6U6B - chains A and T of the 4 polymer chains in the assembly; structure by X-ray diffraction, 3.11 A resolution.

== Chain A ==
Protein: DNA polymerase beta
Source organism: Homo sapiens
Notes: EC 2.7.7.7, 4.2.99.-
UniProtKB: P06746 (DPOLB_HUMAN); residue numbers follow UniProt; this construct covers 1-335
Sequence (335 residues; row label = number of the first residue in the row):
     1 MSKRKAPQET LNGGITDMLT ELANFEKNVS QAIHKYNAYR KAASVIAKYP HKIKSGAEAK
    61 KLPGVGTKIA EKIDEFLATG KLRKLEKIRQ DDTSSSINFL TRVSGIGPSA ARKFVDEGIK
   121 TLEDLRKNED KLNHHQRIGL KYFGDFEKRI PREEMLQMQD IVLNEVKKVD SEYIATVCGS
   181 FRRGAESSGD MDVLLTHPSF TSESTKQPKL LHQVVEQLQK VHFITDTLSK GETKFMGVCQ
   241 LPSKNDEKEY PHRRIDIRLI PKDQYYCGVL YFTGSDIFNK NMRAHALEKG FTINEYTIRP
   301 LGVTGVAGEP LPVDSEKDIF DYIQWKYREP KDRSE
Disordered / not traced: 1-9, 246
Ion coordination: Na+ site 1: Lys60, Leu62, Val65 (shared with 1 residue of chain D); Na+ site 2 near Thr101 (its only coordinating residue here); Mn2+ site 1: Asp190, Asp192, Asp256 (together with DZ4) (shared with 1 residue of chain P); Mn2+ site 2: Asp190, Asp192 (together with DZ4)
Small-molecule neighbours: DZ4 (2'-deoxy-5'-O-[(R)-hydroxy{[(R)-hydroxy(phosphonooxy)phosphoryl]amino}phosphoryl]adenosine): Arg149, Gly179, Ser180, Arg183, Ser187, Ser188, Gly189, Asp190, Asp192, Tyr271, Phe272, Thr273, Gly274, Ser275, Asp276, Asn279
Curated features (UniProtKB/Swiss-Prot):
  - region: Arg183 to Asp192 (DNA-binding)
  - active site: Lys72 (Nucleophile)
  - binding site (K(+)): Lys60, Leu62, Val65, Thr101, Val103, Ile106
  - binding site (Na(+)): Lys60, Leu62, Val65, Thr101, Val103, Ile106
  - binding site (dATP): Arg149, Ser180, Arg183, Gly189, Asp190
  - binding site (dCTP): Arg149, Ser180, Arg183, Gly189, Asp190
  - binding site (dGTP): Arg149, Ser180, Arg183, Gly189, Asp190, Asp192
  - binding site (dTTP): Arg149, Ser180, Arg183, Gly189, Asp190
  - binding site (Mg(2+)): Asp190, Asp192, Asp256
  - modified residue: Lys72 (N6-acetyllysine), Arg83 (Omega-N-methylarginine), Arg152 (Omega-N-methylarginine)
  - cross-link (Glycyl lysine isopeptide (Lys-Gly)): Lys41 (interchain with G-Cter in ubiquitin), Lys61 (interchain with G-Cter in ubiquitin), Lys81 (interchain with G-Cter in ubiquitin)
  - natural variant: Leu22 (L22P: Found in a gastric cancer sample; uncertain significance), Tyr39 (Y39C: Found in a gastric cancer sample; uncertain significance), Gly118 (G118V: Decreased DNA-directed DNA polymerase activity), Arg137 (R137Q: Decreased function in base-excision repair), Arg149 (R149I: Decreased DNA-directed DNA polymerase activity), Asp160 (D160N: Found in a gastric cancer sample; uncertain significance), Cys239 (C239R: Found in a gastric cancer sample; uncertain significance), Lys289 (K289M: Found in a colon cancer sample; uncertain significance), Asn294 (N294D: Found in a gastric cancer sample; uncertain significance), Glu295 (E295K: Found in a gastric cancer sample; uncertain significance)
  - mutagenesis: Phe25 (F25W: No effect on 5'-dRP lyase activity. Decreased ssDNA binding), His34 (H34G: Decreased 5'-dRP lyase activity. Decreased ssDNA binding), Lys35 (K35A: Decreased 5'-dRP lyase activity. Decreased ssDNA binding. Loss of 5'-dRP lyase activity; when associated with A-68 and A-72. Decreased ssDNA binding; when associated with A-68 and A-72 ...), Tyr39 (Y39F: No effect on 5'-dRP lyase activity; Y39Q: Abolishes DNA polymerase and 5'-dRP lyase activity), Lys41 (K41R: Abolishes ubiquitination; when associated with R-61 and R-81), Lys60 (K60A: Decreased 5'-dRP lyase activity. Decreased ssDNA binding), Lys61 (K61R: Abolishes ubiquitination; when associated with R-41 and R-81), Lys68 (K68A: No effect on 5'-dRP lyase activity. Decreased ssDNA binding. Loss of 5'-dRP lyase activity; when associated with A-35 and A-72. Decreased ssDNA binding; when associated with A-35 and A-72 ...), Glu71 (E71Q: No effect on 5'-dRP lyase activity. No effect on structure shown by circular dichroism. No effect on ssDNA binding), Lys72 (K72A: Severely reduced 5'-dRP lyase activity. Does not affect ssDNA binding. Loss of 5'-dRP lyase activity; when associated with A-35 and A-68. Decreased ssDNA binding ...), Glu75 (E75A: Slightly decreased 5'-dRP lyase activity. Decreased ssDNA binding. No effect on structure shown by circular dichroism), Lys81 (K81R: Abolishes ubiquitination; when associated with R-41 and R-61), 5 further mutagenesis entries in UniProt

== Chain T ==
Molecule: 16-nt DNA strand
Sequence (16 nucleotides; each row starts with the number of its first residue):
     1 CCCACGGCCC ATCACC
Ion coordination: Cisplatin Pt: DG6, DG7
Small-molecule neighbours: Cisplatin (CPT): DG6, DG7, DC8

== Chain A / chain T interface ==
Pairs across the interface (20):
  Ile33(A) - DG6(T)  base contact
  His34(A) - DC5(T)  stacking on the base
  Asn37(A) - DG6(T)  base contact
  Ser229(A) - DC10(T)  phosphate contact
  Ser229(A) - DA11(T)  sugar contact
  Lys230(A) - DC10(T)  hydrogen bond to the phosphate
  Lys230(A) - DA11(T)  hydrogen bond to the phosphate
  Gly231(A) - DC10(T)  phosphate contact
  Glu232(A) - DC10(T)  hydrogen bond to the phosphate
  Thr233(A) - DC9(T)  phosphate contact
  Thr233(A) - DC10(T)  hydrogen bond to the phosphate
  Lys234(A) - DC9(T)  phosphate contact
  Lys234(A) - DC10(T)  hydrogen bond to the phosphate
  Arg258(A) - DC9(T)  sugar contact
  Tyr271(A) - DG7(T)  base contact
  Lys280(A) - DG6(T)  base contact
  Arg283(A) - DG6(T)  hydrogen bond to the phosphate
  Glu295(A) - DC8(T)  sugar contact
  Tyr296(A) - DC8(T)  phosphate contact
  Tyr296(A) - DC9(T)  hydrogen bond to the phosphate
Also at the interface, not in a pair above, chain A (17 interface residues in all): Asn133, His134
Also at the interface, not in a pair above, chain T (8 interface residues in all): DT12

== In short ==
17 residues of chain A face 8 of chain T across their interface, with 7 hydrogen bonds and 1 aromatic stacking
contact. Polar contacts include Lys230(A)-DC10(T), Lys230(A)-DA11(T) and Glu232(A)-DC10(T). Ligands of chain
A: compound DZ4. Chain T binds Cisplatin.
Chain A is DNA polymerase beta (Homo sapiens) and chain T is a 16-nt DNA strand; the structure, Structure of
human DNA polymerase beta misinserting dAMPNPP opposite the 5'G of the cisplatin Pt-GG intrastrand ..., was
determined by X-ray diffraction.
